Entry 8EUY (electron microscopy, 3.00 A resolution); this record covers chains 1 and e of the 40 polymer chains in the assembly.

[Chain 1]
Molecule: 3497-nt RNA strand
Source organism: Schizosaccharomyces pombe
Sequence (3497 nucleotides; row label = number of the first residue in the row; note: 1 number in that range is skipped by the numbering (no residue carries it; nothing is unmodelled there)):
     1 AUUUGACCUCAAAUCAGGUAGGACUACGCGCUGAACUUAAGCAUAUCAAU
    51 AAGCGCAGGAAAAGAAAAUAACCAUGAUUCCCUCAGUAACGGCGAGUGAA
   101 GCGGGAAAAGCUCAAAUUUGAAAUCUGGCAACAUUUCUUUUGUUGUCCGA
   151 GUUGUAAUUUCAAGAAGCUGCUUUGAGUGUAGACGAUCGGUCUAAGUUCC
   201 UUGGAACAGGACGUCAGAGAGGGUGAGAACCCCGUCUUUGGUCGAUUGGA
   251 UAUGCCAUAUAAAGCGCUUUCGAAGAGUCGAGUUGUUUGGGAAUGCAGCU
   301 CUAAAUGGGUGGUAAAUUUCAUCUAAAGCUAAAUAUUGGCGAGAGACCGA
   351 UAGCGAACAAGUAGAGUGAUCGAAAGAUGAAAAGAACUUUGAAAAGAGAG
   401 UUAAAUAGUACGUGAAAUUGCUGAAAGGGAAGCAUUGGAAAUCAGUCUUA
   451 CCUGGGUGAGAUCAGUAGUCUCUUCGCGAGACUAUGCACUCUGAACCUGU
   501 GGUAGGUCAGCAUCAGUUUUCGGGGGCGGAAAAAGAAUAAGGGAAGGUGG
   551 CUUUCCGGGUUCUGCCUGGGGAGUGUUUAUAG
  582A C
   583 CC
   586 UUGUUGUAAUACGUCCACUGGGGACUGAGGACUGCGGCUUCGUGCCAAGG
   636 AUGCUGACAUAAUGGUUUUCAAUGGCCCGUCUUGAAACACGGACCAAGGA
   686 GUCUAGCAUCUAUGCGAGUGUUUGGGUGAUGAAAACCCAUCCGCGAAAUG
   736 AAAGUGAAUGCAGGUGGGAACGCCCUUGUGGCGUGCACCAUCGACCGACC
   786 CGGAAGUUUGUCAAUGGAAGGGUUUGAGUAAGAGCAUAGCUGUUGGGACC
   836 CGAAAGAUGGUGAACUAUGCCUGAAUAGGGUGAAGCCAGAGGAAACUCUG
   886 GUGGAGGCUCGUAGAGAUUCUGACGUGCAAAUCGAUCUUCAAAUUUGGGU
   936 AUAGGGGCGAAAGACUAAUCGAACCAUCUAGUAGCUGGUUCCUGCCGAAG
   986 UUUCCCUCAGGAUAGCAGAAACUCAGAUCAGUUUUAUGAGGUAAAGCGAA
  1036 UGAUUAGAGGUCUUGGGGAAGGAAUUUCCUCAACCUAUUCUCAAACUUUA
  1086 AAUAUGUAAGACGCCCUUGUCGCUUAAUUGGACGUGGGCCAUCGAAUGAG
  1136 AGUUUCUAGUGGGCCAUUUUUGGUAAGCAGAACUGGCGAUGCGGGAUGAA
  1186 CCGAACGUGAGGUUAAGGUGCCGGAAUGUACGCUCAUCAGACACCAGAAA
  1236 AGGUGUUAGUUCAUCUAGACAGCAGGACGGUGGCCAUGGAAGUCGGAAUC
  1286 CGCUAAGGAGUGUGUAACAACUCACCUGCCGAAUGAACUAGCCCUGAAAA
  1336 UGGAUGGCGCUUAAGCGUACUACCCAUACCUCACCGUCUGGGUUAGCUUU
  1386 GAGAAGCUCAGACGAGUAGGCAGGCGUGGAGGUUUGUGACGAAGCCUUGG
  1436 GCGUGAGCCUGGGUCGAACAGCCUCUAGUGCAGAUCUUGGUGGAAGUAGC
  1486 AAAUAUUCAAAUGAGAACUUUGAAGACUGAAGUGGGGAAAGGUUCCAUGU
  1536 GAACAGCAGUUGGACAUGGGUUAGUCGAUCCUAAGAGAUAGGGAAGCUCC
  1586 GUAUGAAAGUUGCACGAUUUUUCGUGCCUCCUAUCGAAAGGGAAUCCGGU
  1636 UAAUAUUCCGGAACCAGAAGGUGGAAUCAACACGGCAACGUAAAUGAAGU
  1686 UGGAGACGUCGGCGGGAGCCCUGGGAAGAGUUCUCUUUUCUUUUUAACAA
  1736 ACCAUUGAACUACCCUGAAAUCGGUUUAUCCGGAGCUAGGGUAUGGUGUU
  1786 UGGAAGAGUUCAGCGCCUCAUGCUGAAUCCGGUGCGCUCUCGACGGCCCU
  1836 UGAAAAUCCAACGGAAGAAUGGACCUUCGGGUCCUUGUUUUCACAUCUGG
  1886 UCGUACUCAUAACCGCAGCAGGUCUCCAAGGUGAACAGCCUCUAGUUGAU
  1936 AGAACAAUGUAGAUAAGGGAAGUCGGCAAAAUGGAUCCGUAACUUCGGGA
  1986 UAAGGAUUGGCUCUAAGGGUUGGGUACGUUGGGCCUUGGAACCUGAACGG
  2036 UUGCUGGACUGAGCGUGGACCGAUGUCUUUUCUCGCCUUUCGGGGUGAGA
  2086 AGGGAUGUUGGACCUGCUUGGACCUUGGCGGCCGGGAAGUCCUUGGUCGG
  2136 GCUUUUCUCCUUCUCGGGGAUUAUGCUCUUACUGGCGUACGUUUAACAAC
  2186 CAACUUAGAACUGGUACGGACAAGGGGAAUCUGACUGUCUAAUUAAAACA
  2236 UAGCAUUGCGAUGGCCAGAAAGUGGUGUUGACGCAAUGUGAUUUCUGCCC
  2286 AGUGCUCUGAAUGUCAAAGUGAAGAAAUUCAACCAAGCGCGGGUAAACGG
  2336 CGGGAGUAACUAUGACUCUCUUAAGGUAGCCAAAUGCCUCGUCAUCUAAC
  2386 UAGUGACGCGCAUGAAUGGAUUAACGAGAUUCCCACUGUCCCUAUCUACU
  2436 AUCUAGCGAAACCACAGCCUGGGGAACGGGCCAGGCAAAAUCAGCGGGGA
  2486 AAGAAGACCCUGUUGAGCUUGACUCUAGUUUGACAUUGUGAAGAGACAUA
  2536 GAGGGUGUAGGAUAAGUGGGAGUAUGUUUCGGCAUACGCCGGUGAAAUAC
  2586 CACUACCUUUAUCGUUUCUUUACUUAAUCAAUGAAGCGGAAUUGGGAUUU
  2636 AUUUCCCAUAUUCUAGCGUUAAAGUUUCUUCGCGAACUGAUCCGCGUUGA
  2686 UGACAUUGUCAGGUGGGGAGUUUGGCUGGGGCGGCACAUCUGUUAAAAGA
  2736 UAACGCAGGUGUCCUAAGGGGGACUCAUCGAGAACAGAAAUCUCGAGUAG
  2786 AAUAAAAGGGUAAAAGUCCCCUUGAUUUUGAUUUUCAGUGUGAAUACAAA
  2836 CCAUGAAAGUGUGGCCUAUCGAUCCUUUGUUCCCUCGAAAUUUGAGGACA
  2886 GAGGUGCCAGAAAAGUUACCACAGGGAUAACUGGCUUGUGGCAGCCAAGC
  2936 GUUCAUAGCGACGUUGCUUUUUGAUUCUUCGAUGUCGGCUCUUCCUAUCA
  2986 UACCGAAGCAGAAUUCGGUAAGCGUUGGAUUGUUCACCCACUAAUAGGGA
  3036 ACGUGAGCUGGGUUUAGACCGUCGUGAGACAGGUUAGUUUUACCCUACUG
  3086 AUGAAGUGUCGUCGCAAUGGUAAUUCAACUUAGUACGAGAGGAACCGUUG
  3136 AUUCAGAUCAUUGGUAUUUGCGGCUGCCUGACAAGGCAAUGCCGCGGAGC
  3186 UAUCAUCUGCUGGAUAACGGCUGAACGCCUCUAAGCCAGAAUCCGUGCCA
  3236 GAAAGCGACGAUUUUUUGGUCCGCAUGAUUUAUAUGUAUAAAAAUAGAGG
  3286 UAGGACUUGUUCCUACUCUCCUGUAUCGUAGAAGAUGGGCGAUGGUUGAU
  3336 GAAACGGAAGUGUUUUAUUGACUUGUCCAUGAAAUUCCAUUGAAAUCUUG
  3386 UGCGGAAUCGAAUCCAUUGCAUACGACUUUAAUGUGGAACGGGGUAUUGU
  3436 AAGCAGUAGAGUAGCCUUGUUGUUACGAUCUGCUGAGAUUAAGCCUUUGU
  3486 UCCCAAGAUUUG
Disordered / not traced: 1-2, 37-47, 92-93, 288-293, 315-318, 474-476, 552-572, 582A, 733-748, 775-815, 849-955, 991-994, 1026-1087, 1095-1129, 1228-1231, 1249-1318, 1332-1340, 1486-2436, 2471-3093, 3157-3178, 3247-3252, 3262-3268, 3290-3297, 3376-3384, 3435-3470, 3476-3479
Differences from the reference sequence: conflict U3196 (C6346 in 157310483)

[Chain e]
Name: 60S ribosomal protein L32-A
Source organism: Schizosaccharomyces pombe
Reference sequence: P79015 (RL32A_SCHPO); numbering as in UniProt (aligned over 1-127)
Sequence (127 residues; numbered 1 to 127; the number before each row is that of its first residue):
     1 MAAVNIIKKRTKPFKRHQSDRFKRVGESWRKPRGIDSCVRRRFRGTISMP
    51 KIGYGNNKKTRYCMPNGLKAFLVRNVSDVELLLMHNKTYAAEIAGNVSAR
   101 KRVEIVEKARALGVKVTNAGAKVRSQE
Disordered / not traced: 1-3

[Interface between chain 1 and chain e]
Pairs across the interface (126; chain 1 residue first):
  A416(1) / Lys-23(e)  hydrogen bond to the sugar
  A417(1) / Lys-23(e)  sugar contact
  C433(1) / Asp-20(e)  sugar contact
  A434(1) / Lys-15(e)  salt bridge to the phosphate
  U435(1) / Lys-12(e)  salt bridge to the phosphate
  G445(1) / Lys-115(e)  phosphate contact
  U446(1) / Lys-115(e)  salt bridge to the phosphate
  G614(1) / Lys-59(e)  salt bridge to the phosphate
  G659(1) / Arg-44(e)  hydrogen bond to the phosphate
  G659(1) / Gly-45(e)  sugar contact
  G660(1) / Arg-44(e)  salt bridge to the phosphate
  C662(1) / Gln-18(e)  hydrogen bond to the phosphate
  C662(1) / Arg-21(e)  hydrogen bond to the sugar
  C663(1) / His-17(e)  phosphate contact
  C663(1) / Gln-18(e)  sugar contact
  G664(1) / Gly-34(e)  phosphate contact
  G664(1) / Ser-37(e)  phosphate contact
  A672(1) / Asp-36(e)  phosphate contact
  C679(1) / Arg-24(e)  salt bridge to the phosphate
  C680(1) / Lys-23(e)  hydrogen bond to the phosphate
  C680(1) / Arg-24(e)  salt bridge to the phosphate
  A681(1) / Lys-23(e)  salt bridge to the phosphate
  A681(1) / Arg-24(e)  phosphate contact
  C976(1) / Arg-30(e)  salt bridge to the phosphate
  C977(1) / Trp-29(e)  hydrogen bond to the phosphate
  C977(1) / Arg-30(e)  phosphate contact
  C977(1) / Lys-31(e)  hydrogen bond to the phosphate
  C977(1) / Arg-33(e)  salt bridge to the phosphate
  U978(1) / Trp-29(e)  hydrogen bond to the phosphate
  U978(1) / Lys-31(e)  phosphate contact
  G979(1) / Lys-51(e)  phosphate contact
  G979(1) / Ile-52(e)  hydrogen bond to the phosphate
  U1175(1) / Arg-40(e)  salt bridge to the phosphate
  U1175(1) / Arg-41(e)  salt bridge to the phosphate
  G1176(1) / Arg-41(e)  salt bridge to the phosphate
  G1176(1) / Arg-42(e)  hydrogen bond to the sugar
  G1176(1) / Phe-43(e)  phosphate contact
  G1176(1) / Arg-44(e)  phosphate contact
  C1177(1) / Phe-43(e)  phosphate contact
  C1177(1) / Arg-44(e)  hydrogen bond to the phosphate
  G1178(1) / Arg-44(e)  salt bridge to the phosphate
  C1191(1) / Arg-42(e)  base contact
  G1192(1) / Lys-9(e)  base contact
  G1192(1) / Lys-51(e)  phosphate contact
  G1192(1) / Gly-53(e)  hydrogen bond to the sugar
  U1193(1) / Lys-9(e)  sugar contact
  U1193(1) / Lys-51(e)  salt bridge to the phosphate
  U1193(1) / Gly-53(e)  sugar contact
  U1193(1) / Tyr-54(e)  phosphate contact
  G1194(1) / Tyr-54(e)  phosphate contact
  C1369(1) / Lys-9(e)  hydrogen bond to the base
  C1369(1) / Gly-55(e)  sugar contact
  C1369(1) / Asn-57(e)  phosphate contact
  C1370(1) / Lys-9(e)  hydrogen bond to the sugar
  C1370(1) / Ile-52(e)  hydrogen bond to the sugar
  C1370(1) / Gly-53(e)  base contact
  C1370(1) / Gly-55(e)  sugar contact
  C1370(1) / Asn-56(e)  sugar contact
  C1370(1) / Asn-57(e)  phosphate contact
  C1370(1) / Lys-58(e)  salt bridge to the phosphate
  G1371(1) / Ile-52(e)  sugar contact
  G1371(1) / Lys-58(e)  salt bridge to the phosphate
  G1399(1) / Ile-52(e)  base contact
  A1400(1) / Arg-42(e)  hydrogen bond to the sugar
  G1401(1) / Arg-42(e)  salt bridge to the phosphate
  G1421(1) / Arg-74(e)  sugar contact
  G1421(1) / Asn-75(e)  hydrogen bond to the phosphate
  U1422(1) / Arg-74(e)  sugar contact
  U1422(1) / Asn-75(e)  hydrogen bond to the phosphate
  U1422(1) / Asn-96(e)  hydrogen bond to the sugar
  U1422(1) / Val-97(e)  sugar contact
  U1422(1) / Lys-101(e)  salt bridge to the phosphate
  G1423(1) / Asn-96(e)  sugar contact
  G1423(1) / Ser-98(e)  hydrogen bond to the phosphate
  G1423(1) / Lys-101(e)  salt bridge to the phosphate
  A1424(1) / Ser-98(e)  hydrogen bond to the phosphate
  C1425(1) / Ser-98(e)  sugar contact
  C1425(1) / Ala-99(e)  phosphate contact
  C1425(1) / Arg-100(e)  base contact
  G1426(1) / Ser-98(e)  phosphate contact
  G1426(1) / Ala-99(e)  hydrogen bond to the phosphate
  G1426(1) / Lys-122(e)  salt bridge to the phosphate
  A1427(1) / Asn-96(e)  phosphate contact
  G1436(1) / Met-64(e)  sugar contact
  G1436(1) / Pro-65(e)  phosphate contact
  C1437(1) / Lys-8(e)  salt bridge to the phosphate
  C1437(1) / Tyr-62(e)  hydrogen bond to the phosphate
  C1437(1) / Cys-63(e)  phosphate contact
  C1437(1) / Pro-65(e)  phosphate contact
  G1438(1) / Lys-8(e)  salt bridge to the phosphate
  G1438(1) / Arg-61(e)  hydrogen bond to the phosphate
  G1438(1) / Tyr-62(e)  hydrogen bond to the phosphate
  U1439(1) / Phe-14(e)  phosphate contact
  U1439(1) / Pro-50(e)  sugar contact
  U1439(1) / Lys-51(e)  sugar contact
  U1439(1) / Ile-52(e)  base contact
  U1439(1) / Tyr-54(e)  sugar contact
  U1439(1) / Gly-55(e)  hydrogen bond to the sugar
  U1439(1) / Asn-56(e)  hydrogen bond to the phosphate
  U1439(1) / Arg-61(e)  salt bridge to the phosphate
  G1440(1) / Phe-14(e)  phosphate contact
  G1440(1) / Trp-29(e)  sugar contact
  G1440(1) / Pro-50(e)  sugar contact
  G1440(1) / Arg-61(e)  base contact
  A1441(1) / Ser-28(e)  phosphate contact
  A1441(1) / Trp-29(e)  hydrogen bond to the phosphate
  A1441(1) / Arg-30(e)  hydrogen bond to the phosphate
  G1442(1) / Ser-28(e)  hydrogen bond to the phosphate
  G1442(1) / Arg-30(e)  salt bridge to the phosphate
  C1444(1) / Leu-72(e)  phosphate contact
  C1444(1) / Glu-92(e)  hydrogen bond to the sugar
  U1445(1) / Glu-92(e)  sugar contact
  U1445(1) / Ile-93(e)  sugar contact
  U1445(1) / Ala-94(e)  phosphate contact
  U1445(1) / Gly-95(e)  hydrogen bond to the phosphate
  U1445(1) / Asn-118(e)  hydrogen bond to the phosphate
  G1446(1) / Gly-95(e)  phosphate contact
  G1446(1) / Arg-102(e)  salt bridge to the phosphate
  G1446(1) / Asn-118(e)  phosphate contact
  G1446(1) / Ala-121(e)  phosphate contact
  G1447(1) / Ala-121(e)  phosphate contact
  G1447(1) / Lys-122(e)  hydrogen bond to the phosphate
  A1467(1) / Arg-16(e)  salt bridge to the phosphate
  A1467(1) / Phe-22(e)  base contact
  A1467(1) / Arg-24(e)  hydrogen bond to the base
  A1467(1) / Val-25(e)  base contact
Interface residues without a listed pair, chain 1 (69 interface residues in all): G209, G432, U436, G615, U651, U665, A670, A671, G677, A1174, G1179, U1402, A1428, G1456, A2449
Interface residues without a listed pair, chain e (67 interface residues in all): Val-4, Arg-10, Ile-35, Ile-47, Thr-60, Asn-66

[In short]
Chain 1 and chain e form an interface of 69 and 67 residues respectively, with 35 hydrogen bonds and 27 salt
bridges. Among the polar pairs are C1369(1)/Lys-9(e), A1467(1)/Arg-24(e) and A416(1)/Lys-23(e).
Here chain 1 is a 3497-nt RNA strand and chain e is 60S ribosomal protein L32-A, both from Schizosaccharomyces
pombe. Entry 8EUY (Ytm1 associated nascent 60S ribosome (-fkbp39) State 1A) was determined by electron
microscopy, deposited together with 8ESQ, 8ESR, 8ETC, 8ETG, 8ETH, 8ETI and 3 further entries.
